9CL3 - chains Aa and Cc of the 9 polymer chains in the assembly; structure by electron microscopy, 2.59 A resolution.

[Chain Aa]
Name: Particulate methane monooxygenase alpha subunit
Source organism: Methylococcus capsulatus str. Bath
Reference sequence: G1UBD1 (PMOB_METCA); numbering as in UniProt (aligned over 33-414)
Sequence (382 residues; each row starts with the number of its first residue):
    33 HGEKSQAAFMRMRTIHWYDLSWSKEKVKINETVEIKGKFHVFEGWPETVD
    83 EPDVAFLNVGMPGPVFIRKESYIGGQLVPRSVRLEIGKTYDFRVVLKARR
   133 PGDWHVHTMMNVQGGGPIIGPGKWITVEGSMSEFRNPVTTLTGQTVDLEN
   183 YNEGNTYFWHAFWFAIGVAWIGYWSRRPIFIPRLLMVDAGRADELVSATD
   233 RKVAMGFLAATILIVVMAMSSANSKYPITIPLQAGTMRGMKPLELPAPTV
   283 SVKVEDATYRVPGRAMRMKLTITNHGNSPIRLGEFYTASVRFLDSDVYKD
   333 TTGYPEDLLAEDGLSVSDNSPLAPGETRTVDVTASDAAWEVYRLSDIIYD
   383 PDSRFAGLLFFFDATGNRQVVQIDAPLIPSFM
Metal / ion sites: Cu ion site 1: His33, His137, His139; Cu ion site 2: His48, His72
Small-molecule neighbours:
  - A1A0P ((2R)-3-{[(R)-(2-aminoethoxy)(hydroxy)phosphoryl]oxy}-2-(hexadecanoyloxy)propyl (9Z)-heptadec-9-enoate), molecule 1: Phe194, Ala197, Ile198, Thr231, Lys234, Val235, Phe239, Ala242, Ile246
  - A1A0P, molecule 2: Phe196, Ile203, Gly204, Ser207, Arg208
  - A1A0P, molecule 3: Arg233, Met237, Leu240, Ala241, Ile244, Leu245
  - A1A0P, molecule 4: Ile244, Val248, Ser252, Asn255
  - A1A0P, molecule 5: Ile244, Val248, Met251, Asn255
UniProt features mapped onto this chain:
  - binding site (Cu cation): His33, His48, His72, His137, His139
  - mutagenesis: His48 (H48N: Impairs activity of soluble pmoB construct), His137 (H137A: Abolishes activity of soluble pmoB construct; when associated with A-139), His139 (H139A: Abolishes activity of soluble pmoB construct; when associated with A-137)

[Chain Cc]
Name: Particulate methane monooxygenase beta subunit
Source organism: Methylococcus capsulatus str. Bath
Notes: EC 1.14.18.3
Reference sequence: Q607G3 (PMOA_METCA); residues 13-253 here correspond to UniProt positions 6-246 (UniProt number = residue number - 7)
Sequence (241 residues; row label = number of the first residue in the row):
    13 SAVRSHAEAVQVSRTIDWMALFVVFFVIVGSYHIHAMLTMGDWDFWSDWK
    63 DRRLWVTVTPIVLVTFPAAVQSYLWERYRLPWGATVCVLGLLLGEWINRY
   113 FNFWGWTYFPINFVFPASLVPGAIILDTVLMLSGSYLFTAIVGAMGWGLI
   163 FYPGNWPIIAPLHVPVEYNGMLMSIADIQGYNYVRTGTPEYIRMVEKGTL
   213 RTFGKDVAPVSAFFSAFMSILIYFMWHFIGRWFSNERFLQS
Small-molecule neighbours:
  - A1A0P ((2R)-3-{[(R)-(2-aminoethoxy)(hydroxy)phosphoryl]oxy}-2-(hexadecanoyloxy)propyl (9Z)-heptadec-9-enoate), molecule 1: Gln23, Thr27, Trp30, Met31, Leu33, Phe34, Phe37, Phe38
  - A1A0P, molecule 2: Arg26, Trp30, Leu33, Phe37, Leu105
  - A1A0P, molecule 3: Phe38, Ile109, Phe113, Gly117, Trp118, Tyr120
  - A1A0P, molecule 4: His47, Thr51, Trp55, Leu66, Thr69, Val70, Ile73, Val74, Thr77, Met206, Thr211, Phe226, Phe229, Met230, Leu233, Ile234
  - A1A0P, molecule 5: Arg64, Ile137, Val154, Met157, Gly158, Leu161, Ile162, Tyr164, Pro165, Trp168, Ala220, Pro221, Ala224, Phe225
  - A1A0P, molecule 6: Val141, Leu144, Ser145, Phe150, Val154
  - A1A0P, molecule 7: Ser145, Ser147, Leu149, Phe150, Ile153
  - A1A0P, molecule 8: Leu149, Leu233, Ile234, Phe236, Met237, Trp238, Phe240, Ile241, Arg243, Trp244, Phe245, Arg249, Phe250, Leu251, Gln252, Ser253
  - A1A0P, molecule 9: Met157, Gly216, Lys217, Asp218, Pro221, Val222, Phe225
  - A1A0P, molecule 10: Lys217, Pro221, Phe225

[How chain Aa and chain Cc interact]
Pairs across the interface - 174 pairs, chain Aa then chain Cc:
  Val86(Aa) - Tyr203(Cc)  hydrophobic
  Phe88(Aa) - Pro201(Cc)  hydrophobic
  Phe88(Aa) - Glu202(Cc)
  Asn90(Aa) - Val196(Cc)
  Asn90(Aa) - Arg197(Cc)  hydrogen bond (side chain-backbone)
  Asn90(Aa) - Thr198(Cc)  hydrogen bond (side chain-backbone)
  Val91(Aa) - Val196(Cc)
  Val91(Aa) - Thr198(Cc)  hydrogen bond (backbone-side chain)
  Gly92(Aa) - Thr198(Cc)
  Met93(Aa) - Val196(Cc)  hydrophobic
  Met93(Aa) - Thr198(Cc)  hydrogen bond (backbone-side chain)
  Pro96(Aa) - Thr119(Cc)
  Pro96(Aa) - Tyr120(Cc)
  Pro96(Aa) - Phe121(Cc)  hydrophobic
  Pro96(Aa) - Tyr195(Cc)  hydrophobic
  Ile99(Aa) - Asn194(Cc)
  Ile99(Aa) - Tyr195(Cc)  hydrophobic
  Arg100(Aa) - Tyr193(Cc)  hydrogen bond (side chain-backbone)
  Arg100(Aa) - Asn194(Cc)  hydrogen bond (backbone-backbone)
  Arg100(Aa) - Val196(Cc)
  Lys101(Aa) - Tyr180(Cc)  hydrogen bond (backbone-side chain)
  Lys101(Aa) - Tyr193(Cc)
  Glu102(Aa) - Asn181(Cc)
  Glu102(Aa) - Tyr193(Cc)
  Ser103(Aa) - Tyr193(Cc)  hydrogen bond
  Leu109(Aa) - Asn181(Cc)
  Leu109(Aa) - Tyr193(Cc)
  Pro111(Aa) - Met183(Cc)
  Pro111(Aa) - Tyr193(Cc)  hydrophobic
  Pro111(Aa) - Glu202(Cc)
  Arg112(Aa) - Met183(Cc)
  Arg112(Aa) - Glu202(Cc)
  Ser113(Aa) - Glu202(Cc)  hydrogen bond
  Ser113(Aa) - Tyr203(Cc)  hydrogen bond (side chain-backbone)
  Arg131(Aa) - Trp116(Cc)
  Arg131(Aa) - Tyr120(Cc)  hydrogen bond (side chain-backbone)
  Arg131(Aa) - Pro122(Cc)
  Arg131(Aa) - Tyr195(Cc)
  Arg132(Aa) - Tyr120(Cc)
  Met141(Aa) - Thr198(Cc)
  Asn143(Aa) - Thr198(Cc)
  Asn143(Aa) - Pro201(Cc)
  Asn143(Aa) - Tyr203(Cc)
  Val144(Aa) - Tyr203(Cc)  hydrogen bond (backbone-side chain)
  Gln145(Aa) - Tyr203(Cc)
  Asn168(Aa) - Asn194(Cc)
  Asn168(Aa) - Tyr195(Cc)
  Val170(Aa) - Val178(Cc)  hydrophobic
  Thr171(Aa) - Val178(Cc)
  Thr172(Aa) - Val176(Cc)
  Thr172(Aa) - Pro177(Cc)
  Thr172(Aa) - Val178(Cc)
  Leu173(Aa) - Pro177(Cc)  hydrogen bond (backbone-backbone)
  Leu173(Aa) - Glu179(Cc)
  Leu173(Aa) - Leu184(Cc)  hydrophobic
  Thr174(Aa) - Val176(Cc)
  Leu180(Aa) - Asn124(Cc)  hydrogen bond (backbone-side chain)
  Leu180(Aa) - Ile187(Cc)  hydrophobic
  Leu180(Aa) - Ile190(Cc)  hydrophobic
  Leu180(Aa) - Gln191(Cc)
  Leu180(Aa) - Asn194(Cc)
  Leu180(Aa) - Tyr195(Cc)
  Glu181(Aa) - Pro122(Cc)
  Glu181(Aa) - Asn124(Cc)
  Glu181(Aa) - Tyr195(Cc)  hydrogen bond
  Asn182(Aa) - Asn124(Cc)
  Tyr183(Aa) - Asn124(Cc)  hydrogen bond (backbone-side chain)
  Tyr183(Aa) - Pro173(Cc)  hydrogen bond (side chain-backbone)
  Tyr183(Aa) - Ile187(Cc)  hydrophobic
  Asn184(Aa) - Ile170(Cc)  hydrogen bond (side chain-backbone)
  Asn184(Aa) - Pro173(Cc)
  Asn184(Aa) - Leu174(Cc)
  Glu185(Aa) - Ile123(Cc)
  Asn187(Aa) - Pro169(Cc)  hydrogen bond (side chain-backbone)
  Asn187(Aa) - Ile170(Cc)
  Thr188(Aa) - Phe127(Cc)
  Thr188(Aa) - Ile170(Cc)
  Tyr189(Aa) - Trp108(Cc)  hydrophobic
  Tyr189(Aa) - Ile123(Cc)
  Trp191(Aa) - Pro169(Cc)
  Trp191(Aa) - Ile170(Cc)  hydrophobic
  His192(Aa) - Trp108(Cc)  hydrogen bond
  His192(Aa) - Pro128(Cc)  hydrogen bond (side chain-backbone)
  His192(Aa) - Ala129(Cc)
  His192(Aa) - Ser130(Cc)
  His192(Aa) - Ile170(Cc)
  Trp195(Aa) - Ser130(Cc)
  Trp195(Aa) - Val132(Cc)
  Trp195(Aa) - Pro133(Cc)  hydrophobic
  Phe196(Aa) - Leu101(Cc)
  Gly199(Aa) - Thr97(Cc)
  Gly199(Aa) - Leu101(Cc)
  Gly199(Aa) - Val132(Cc)
  Val200(Aa) - Leu101(Cc)
  Trp202(Aa) - Pro93(Cc)
  Trp202(Aa) - Trp94(Cc)
  Trp202(Aa) - Thr97(Cc)
  Trp202(Aa) - Ile136(Cc)  hydrophobic
  Trp202(Aa) - Asp139(Cc)
  Ile203(Aa) - Trp94(Cc)  hydrophobic
  Ile203(Aa) - Thr97(Cc)
  Ile203(Aa) - Val98(Cc)  hydrophobic
  Ile203(Aa) - Leu101(Cc)  hydrophobic
  Trp206(Aa) - Pro93(Cc)
  Trp206(Aa) - Trp94(Cc)  hydrophobic
  Trp206(Aa) - Met143(Cc)  hydrophobic
  Ser207(Aa) - Arg26(Cc)  hydrogen bond (backbone-side chain)
  Arg208(Aa) - Arg26(Cc)
  Arg209(Aa) - Arg26(Cc)  hydrogen bond (backbone-side chain)
  Pro210(Aa) - Asp29(Cc)
  Ile211(Aa) - Arg26(Cc)
  Ile211(Aa) - Asp29(Cc)  hydrogen bond (backbone-side chain)
  Ile211(Aa) - Leu92(Cc)
  Ile211(Aa) - Trp94(Cc)  hydrophobic
  Phe212(Aa) - Asp29(Cc)  hydrogen bond (backbone-side chain)
  Phe212(Aa) - Ala32(Cc)  hydrophobic
  Phe212(Aa) - Leu33(Cc)
  Phe212(Aa) - Tyr90(Cc)
  Ile213(Aa) - Ile28(Cc)  hydrophobic
  Ile213(Aa) - Asp29(Cc)
  Pro214(Aa) - Ser25(Cc)
  Arg215(Aa) - Tyr90(Cc)  hydrogen bond (side chain-backbone)
  Arg215(Aa) - Arg91(Cc)  hydrogen bond (side chain-backbone)
  Arg215(Aa) - Leu92(Cc)
  Leu216(Aa) - Arg89(Cc)
  Leu216(Aa) - Tyr90(Cc)  hydrophobic
  Val219(Aa) - Glu88(Cc)
  Val219(Aa) - Arg89(Cc)
  Asp220(Aa) - Arg89(Cc)  salt bridge
  Ala224(Aa) - Arg91(Cc)
  Leu227(Aa) - Tyr90(Cc)
  Leu227(Aa) - Arg91(Cc)
  Val228(Aa) - Met143(Cc)  hydrophobic
  Arg233(Aa) - Met143(Cc)
  Arg233(Aa) - Leu144(Cc)  hydrogen bond (side chain-backbone)
  Ala236(Aa) - Thr140(Cc)
  Ala236(Aa) - Met143(Cc)  hydrophobic
  Met237(Aa) - Leu144(Cc)  hydrophobic
  Leu240(Aa) - Ile137(Cc)  hydrophobic
  Leu240(Aa) - Thr140(Cc)
  Thr243(Aa) - Pro133(Cc)
  Thr243(Aa) - Ile136(Cc)
  Val247(Aa) - Ile162(Cc)  hydrophobic
  Val247(Aa) - Pro165(Cc)  hydrophobic
  Val247(Aa) - Gly166(Cc)
  Ala250(Aa) - Pro169(Cc)  hydrophobic
  Met251(Aa) - Pro165(Cc)  hydrophobic
  Met251(Aa) - Trp168(Cc)
  Ala254(Aa) - Trp168(Cc)
  Ala254(Aa) - Pro169(Cc)  hydrophobic
  Asn255(Aa) - Trp168(Cc)  hydrogen bond
  Tyr258(Aa) - Pro173(Cc)  hydrophobic
  Ile260(Aa) - Pro177(Cc)
  Thr261(Aa) - Ala172(Cc)
  Thr261(Aa) - His175(Cc)
  Ile262(Aa) - His175(Cc)  hydrogen bond (backbone-backbone)
  Ile262(Aa) - Pro177(Cc)  hydrophobic
  Ile262(Aa) - Leu184(Cc)  hydrophobic
  Ile262(Aa) - Met185(Cc)
  Pro263(Aa) - Arg64(Cc)
  Leu264(Aa) - Asp60(Cc)
  Leu264(Aa) - Lys62(Cc)
  Leu264(Aa) - Asp63(Cc)
  Leu264(Aa) - His175(Cc)
  Leu264(Aa) - Ala188(Cc)  hydrophobic
  Leu264(Aa) - Asp189(Cc)
  Leu264(Aa) - Arg205(Cc)
  Gln265(Aa) - Leu184(Cc)
  Gln265(Aa) - Asp189(Cc)  hydrogen bond (backbone-side chain)
  Gln265(Aa) - Arg205(Cc)  hydrogen bond (backbone-side chain)
  Ala266(Aa) - Arg205(Cc)
  Ala266(Aa) - Val207(Cc)  hydrophobic
  Ala266(Aa) - Lys209(Cc)
  Gly267(Aa) - Lys209(Cc)
Interface residues without a listed pair, chain Aa (91 interface residues in all): Gly95, Phe98, Tyr104, Val110, Met163, Phe166, Ile198, Asp232, Phe239, Ile244, Met269
Interface residues without a listed pair, chain Cc (85 interface residues in all): Trp30, Ser59, Trp61, Trp87, Leu104, Leu105, Tyr112, Ser186, Glu208

[Overview]
Chain Aa and chain Cc form an interface of 91 and 85 residues respectively, with 32 hydrogen bonds and 1 salt
bridge. Among the polar pairs are Asp220(Aa)-Arg89(Cc), Asn90(Aa)-Arg197(Cc) and Asn90(Aa)-Thr198(Cc). 4
compound A1A0P molecules are bound between chain Aa and chain Cc.
Here chain Aa is Particulate methane monooxygenase alpha subunit and chain Cc is Particulate methane
monooxygenase beta subunit, both from Methylococcus capsulatus str. Bath. Entry 9CL3 (Particulate methane
monooxygenase in unwashed native membranes) was determined by electron microscopy (same publication as 9CL1,
9CL2, 9CL4, 9CL5 and 9CL6).
